1R9S - chains A and F of the 12 polymer chains in the assembly; structure by X-ray diffraction, 4.25 A resolution (low resolution: residue-level contacts below are approximate; hydrogen-bond / salt-bridge calls are withheld).

== Chain A ==
Molecule: DNA-directed RNA polymerase II largest subunit
Organism: Saccharomyces cerevisiae
Notes: EC 2.7.7.6
UniProtKB: P04050 (RPB1_YEAST); residue numbers follow UniProt; this construct covers 1-1733
Amino-acid sequence (1733 residues; numbered 1 to 1733; the number before each row is that of its first residue):
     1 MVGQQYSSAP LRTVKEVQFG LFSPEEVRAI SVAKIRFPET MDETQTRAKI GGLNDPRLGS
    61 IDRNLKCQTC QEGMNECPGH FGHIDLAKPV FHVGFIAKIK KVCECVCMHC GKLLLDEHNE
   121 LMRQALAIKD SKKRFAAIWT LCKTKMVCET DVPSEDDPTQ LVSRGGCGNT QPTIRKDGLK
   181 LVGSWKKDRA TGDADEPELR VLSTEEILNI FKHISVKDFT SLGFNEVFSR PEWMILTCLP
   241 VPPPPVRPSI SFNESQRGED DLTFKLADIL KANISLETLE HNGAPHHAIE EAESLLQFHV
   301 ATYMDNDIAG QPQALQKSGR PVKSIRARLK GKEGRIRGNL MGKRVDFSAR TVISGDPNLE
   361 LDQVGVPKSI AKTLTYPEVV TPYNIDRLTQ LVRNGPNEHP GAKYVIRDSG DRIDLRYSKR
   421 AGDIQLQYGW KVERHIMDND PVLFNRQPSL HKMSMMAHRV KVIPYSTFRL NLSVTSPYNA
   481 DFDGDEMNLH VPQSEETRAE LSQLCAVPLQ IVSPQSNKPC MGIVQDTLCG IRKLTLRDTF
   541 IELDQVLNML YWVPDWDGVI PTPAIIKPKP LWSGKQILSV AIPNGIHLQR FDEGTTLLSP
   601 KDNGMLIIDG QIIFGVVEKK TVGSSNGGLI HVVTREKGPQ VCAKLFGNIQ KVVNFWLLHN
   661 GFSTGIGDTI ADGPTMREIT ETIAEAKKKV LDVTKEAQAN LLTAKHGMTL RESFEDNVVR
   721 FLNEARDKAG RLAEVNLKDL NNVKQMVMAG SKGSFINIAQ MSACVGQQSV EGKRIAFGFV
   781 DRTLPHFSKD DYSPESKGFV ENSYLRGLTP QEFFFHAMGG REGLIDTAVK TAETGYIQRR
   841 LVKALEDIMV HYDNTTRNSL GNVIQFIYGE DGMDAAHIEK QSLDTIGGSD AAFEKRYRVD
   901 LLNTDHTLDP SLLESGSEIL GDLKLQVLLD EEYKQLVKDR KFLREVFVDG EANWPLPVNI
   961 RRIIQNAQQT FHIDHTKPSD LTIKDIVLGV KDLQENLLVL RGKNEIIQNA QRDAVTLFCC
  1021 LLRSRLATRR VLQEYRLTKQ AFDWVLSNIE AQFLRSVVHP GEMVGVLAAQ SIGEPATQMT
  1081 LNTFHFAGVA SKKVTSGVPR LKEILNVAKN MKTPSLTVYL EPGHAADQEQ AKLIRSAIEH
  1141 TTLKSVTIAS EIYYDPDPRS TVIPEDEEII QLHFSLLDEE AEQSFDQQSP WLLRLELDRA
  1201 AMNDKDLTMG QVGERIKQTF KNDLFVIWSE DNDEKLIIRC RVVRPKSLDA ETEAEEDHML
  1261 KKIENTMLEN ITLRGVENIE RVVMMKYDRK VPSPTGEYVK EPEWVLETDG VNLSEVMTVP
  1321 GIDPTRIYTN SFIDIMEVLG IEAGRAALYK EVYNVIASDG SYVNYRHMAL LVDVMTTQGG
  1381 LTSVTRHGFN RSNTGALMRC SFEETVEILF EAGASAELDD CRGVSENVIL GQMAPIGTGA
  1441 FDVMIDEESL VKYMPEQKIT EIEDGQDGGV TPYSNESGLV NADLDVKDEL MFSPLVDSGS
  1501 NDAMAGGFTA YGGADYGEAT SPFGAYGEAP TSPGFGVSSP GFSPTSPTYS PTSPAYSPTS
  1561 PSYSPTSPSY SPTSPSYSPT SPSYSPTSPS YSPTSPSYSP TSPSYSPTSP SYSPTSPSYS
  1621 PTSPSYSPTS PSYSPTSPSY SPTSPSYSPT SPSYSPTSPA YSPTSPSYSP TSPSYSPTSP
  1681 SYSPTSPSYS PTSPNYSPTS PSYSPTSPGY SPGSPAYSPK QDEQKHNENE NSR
Not modelled in the structure: 1, 155-160, 187-198, 250-258, 315-320, 1082-1091, 1177-1186, 1244-1253, 1446-1733
Swiss-Prot annotation at these positions:
  - region: P248 to D260 (Lid loop), N306 to K323 (Rudder loop), P810 to E822 (Bridging helix)
  - binding site (Zn(2+)): C67, C70, C77, H80, C107, C110, C148, C167
  - binding site (Mg(2+)): D481, D483, D485
  - modified residue: T1471 (Phosphothreonine)
  - cross-link (Glycyl lysine isopeptide (Lys-Gly)): K695 (interchain with G-Cter in ubiquitin), K1246 (interchain with G-Cter in ubiquitin), K1350 (interchain with G-Cter in ubiquitin)
  - natural variant: S1653 to P1659 (deletion: In strain: A364A)
  - mutagenesis: K1246 (K1246R: Impairs ubiquitination during transcription stress)
Ion coordination: Zn2+ site 1: C67, C70, H80; Zn2+ site 2: C110, C167; Mg2+: D483 (together with UTP)
Residues lining bound ligands: UTP (uridine 5'-triphosphate): R446, D481, D483, T831
From the paper describing this entry:
  - Mg2+ coordination: D483
  - binding site for UTP: D481

== Chain F ==
Molecule: DNA-directed RNA polymerases I, II, and III 23 kDa polypeptide
Organism: Saccharomyces cerevisiae
Notes: EC 2.7.7.6
UniProtKB: P20435 (RPB6_YEAST); numbering as in UniProt (aligned over 1-155)
Amino-acid sequence (155 residues; each row starts with the number of its first residue):
     1 MSDYEEAFND GNENFEDFDV EHFSDEETYE EKPQFKDGET TDANGKTIVT GGNGPEDFQQ
    61 HEQIRRKTLK EKAIPKDQRA TTPYMTKYER ARILGTRALQ ISMNAPVFVD LEGETDPLRI
   121 AMKELAEKKI PLVIRRYLPD GSFEDWSVEE LIVDL
Not modelled in the structure: 1-71
Swiss-Prot annotation at these positions:
  - region: L111 to L132 (Leucine-zipper)
  - modified residue: S24 (Phosphoserine)

== Chain A / chain F interface ==
Contacting residue pairs - 54 pairs, chain A then chain F:
  V379(A) - S102(F)
  V380(A) - N104(F)
  T381(A) - S102(F)
  T381(A) - N104(F)
  P382(A) - N104(F)
  Y383(A) - I101(F)
  Y383(A) - V107(F)
  Y383(A) - T115(F)
  E495(A) - A98(F)
  E495(A) - L99(F)
  E495(A) - P117(F)
  E496(A) - L99(F)
  A499(A) - G95(F)
  Q503(A) - R90(F)
  Q503(A) - A91(F)
  L504(A) - Y88(F)
  L504(A) - A91(F)
  Y852(A) - T81(F)
  Y852(A) - E89(F)
  Y852(A) - R136(F)
  Y852(A) - Y137(F)
  Y852(A) - L138(F)
  D853(A) - P139(F)
  R857(A) - P139(F)
  R1001(A) - A80(F)
  R1001(A) - P83(F)
  L1054(A) - Y84(F)
  R1055(A) - D154(F)
  H1059(A) - T86(F)
  H1059(A) - K87(F)
  H1059(A) - L155(F)
  P1060(A) - T86(F)
  G1061(A) - Y88(F)
  E1062(A) - K87(F)
  E1062(A) - Y88(F)
  M1433(A) - R92(F)
  G1437(A) - Y88(F)
  T1438(A) - R92(F)
  F1441(A) - Y88(F)
  F1441(A) - E89(F)
  F1441(A) - R92(F)
  F1441(A) - I134(F)
  F1441(A) - R135(F)
  D1442(A) - V133(F)
  D1442(A) - I134(F)
  D1442(A) - R135(F)
  D1442(A) - Y137(F)
  V1443(A) - R92(F)
  V1443(A) - V133(F)
  M1444(A) - L132(F)
  M1444(A) - V133(F)
  M1444(A) - R135(F)
  M1444(A) - D145(F)
  I1445(A) - P131(F)
Also at the interface, not in a pair above, chain A (35 interface residues in all): G429, R498, S502, H851, G1002, M1063, A1440
Also at the interface, not in a pair above, chain F (41 interface residues in all): M85, L94, T96, A105, L111, D116, L118, I120, M122

== Overview ==
The interface between chain A and chain F involves 35 residues on one side and 41 on the other. Bound to chain
A: UTP. UniProt lists 8 Zn2+-binding residues, 3 Mg2+-binding residues and one mutagenesis site on chain A.
The paper reports a binding site for UTP at D481(A); Mg2+ coordination by D483(A).
Here chain A is DNA-directed RNA polymerase II largest subunit and chain F is DNA-directed RNA polymerases I,
II, and III 23 kDa polypeptide, both from Saccharomyces cerevisiae. Entry 1R9S (RNA polymerase II strand
separated elongation complex, matched nucleotide) was determined by X-ray diffraction (same publication as
1R9T, 1TWA, 1TWC, 1TWF, 1TWG and 1TWH).
